PDB entry 1TW5 | X-ray diffraction, 2.30 A resolution | chain A

# Chain A
Name: Beta-1,4-galactosyltransferase 1
Source organism: Bos taurus
Notes: EC 2.4.1.22, 2.4.1.90, 2.4.1.38; fragment: catalytic domain
UniProt: P08037 (B4GT1_BOVIN); residues 130-402 here correspond to UniProt positions 57-329 (UniProt number = residue number - 73)
Sequence (286 residues; each row starts with the number of its first residue):
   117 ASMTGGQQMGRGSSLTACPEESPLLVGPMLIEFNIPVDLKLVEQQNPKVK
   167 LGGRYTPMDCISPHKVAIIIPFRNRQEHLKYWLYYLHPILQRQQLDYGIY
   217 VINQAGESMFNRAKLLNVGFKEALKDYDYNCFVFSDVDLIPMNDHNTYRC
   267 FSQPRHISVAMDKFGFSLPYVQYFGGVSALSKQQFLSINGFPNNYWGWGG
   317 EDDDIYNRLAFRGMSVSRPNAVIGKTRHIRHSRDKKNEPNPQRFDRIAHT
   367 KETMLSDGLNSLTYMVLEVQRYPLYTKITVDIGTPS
Unresolved in the structure: 117-130
Construct notes: engineered mutation Thr342 (Cys269 in P08037), His344 (Met271 in P08037)
Disulfide bonds: Cys134-Cys176, Cys247-Cys266
Bound ions: Mn2+: Asp254, His344, His347 (together with 6-aminohexyl-uridine-C1,5'-diphosphate)
Residues lining bound ligands:
  - 1,4-diethylene dioxide (DIO): Ala133, Cys134, Pro135, Glu136
  - 6-aminohexyl-uridine-C1,5'-diphosphate (UDH): Pro187, Phe188, Arg189, Arg191, Phe226, Arg228, Asp252, Val253, Asp254, Lys279, Trp314, His344, His347, Ser348, Arg349, Asp350, Asn353
Swiss-Prot annotation at these positions:
  - glycosylation: Asn190 (N-linked (GlcNAc...) asparagine)

# Summary
Chain A binds 6-aminohexyl-uridine-C1,5'-diphosphate and 1,4-diethylene dioxide. The Mn2+ site is built by
Asp254, His344 and His347.
Chain A is Beta-1,4-galactosyltransferase 1 (Bos taurus); the structure, beta1,4-galactosyltransferase mutant
M344H-Gal-T1 in complex with Chitobiose, was determined by X-ray diffraction, deposited together with 1TVY and
1TW1.
